Entry 5T3X (X-ray diffraction, 3.90 A resolution); this record covers chains D and E of the 6 polymer chains in the assembly.

[Chain D]
Name: IOMA Heavy Chain
From: Homo sapiens
Chain sequence (232 residues; each row starts with the number of its first residue; a row labelled like 82A-82C holds insertion residues (82A, then the next letters in order)):
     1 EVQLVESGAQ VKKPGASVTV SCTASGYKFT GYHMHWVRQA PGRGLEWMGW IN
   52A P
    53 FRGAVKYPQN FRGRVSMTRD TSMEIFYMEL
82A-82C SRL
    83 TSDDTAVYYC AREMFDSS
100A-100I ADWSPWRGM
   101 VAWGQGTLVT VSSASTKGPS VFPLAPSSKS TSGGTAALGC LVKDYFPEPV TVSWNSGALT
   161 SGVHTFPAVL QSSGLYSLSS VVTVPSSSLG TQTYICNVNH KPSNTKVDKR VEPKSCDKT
Unresolved in the structure: 217-219
Disulfides: Cys22-Cys92

[Chain E]
Name: IOMA Light Chain
From: Homo sapiens
Chain sequence (214 residues; row label = number of the first residue in the row; note: 2 numbers in that range are skipped by the numbering (no residue carries them; nothing is unmodelled there); a row labelled like 27A-27C holds insertion residues (27A, then the next letters in order)):
     1 QSALTQPAS
    11 VSGSPGQSIT ISCAGSS
27A-27C RDV
    28 GGFDLVSWYQ QHPGKAPKLI IYEVNKRPSG ISSRFSASKS GNTASLTISG LQEEDEAHYY
    88 CYSYADG
    96 VAFGGGTKLT VLGQPKAAPS VTLFPPSSEE LQANKATLVC LISDFYPGAV TVAWKADSSP
   156 VKAGVETTTP SKQSNNKYAA SSYLSLTPEQ WKSHRSYSCQ VTHEGSTVEK TVAPTECS
Unresolved in the structure: 1, 211-213
Disulfides: Cys23-Cys88, Cys135-Cys194

[Chain D / chain E interface]
Contacting residue pairs - 71 pairs, chain D then chain E:
  Gln39(D) - Gln38(E)  hydrogen bond
  Gln39(D) - Tyr87(E)  hydrogen bond
  Arg43(D) - Tyr87(E)  hydrogen bond (backbone-side chain)
  Gly44(D) - Tyr87(E)
  Leu45(D) - Pro44(E)  hydrophobic
  Leu45(D) - Phe98(E)
  Trp47(D) - Val96(E)  hydrophobic
  Trp47(D) - Phe98(E)  hydrophobic
  Tyr91(D) - Lys42(E)
  Tyr91(D) - Ala43(E)  hydrophobic
  Tyr91(D) - Pro44(E)
  Met96(D) - Tyr49(E)
  Trp100F(D) - Tyr89(E)
  Trp100F(D) - Tyr91(E)
  Trp100F(D) - Val96(E)  hydrophobic
  Arg100G(D) - Tyr36(E)  hydrogen bond (backbone-side chain)
  Arg100G(D) - Tyr49(E)
  Arg100G(D) - Glu50(E)  salt bridge
  Arg100G(D) - Tyr89(E)
  Met100I(D) - Tyr36(E)
  Met100I(D) - Leu46(E)
  Val101(D) - Leu46(E)  hydrophobic
  Trp103(D) - Ala43(E)  hydrophobic
  Trp103(D) - Pro44(E)  hydrogen bond (side chain-backbone)
  Gly104(D) - Ala43(E)
  Lys117(D) - Lys130(E)
  Ser120(D) - Ala128(E)
  Ser120(D) - Lys130(E)  hydrogen bond
  Val121(D) - Glu124(E)
  Phe122(D) - Ser122(E)
  Phe122(D) - Glu125(E)
  Phe122(D) - Thr132(E)
  Pro123(D) - Ser122(E)
  Leu124(D) - Phe119(E)  hydrophobic
  Ala125(D) - Phe119(E)
  Pro126(D) - Phe119(E)  hydrophobic
  Ser130(D) - Thr117(E)
  Ala137(D) - Phe119(E)
  Leu141(D) - Thr132(E)
  Leu141(D) - Val134(E)  hydrophobic
  Leu141(D) - Tyr178(E)  hydrophobic
  Lys143(D) - Glu125(E)
  Lys143(D) - Thr132(E)
  Lys143(D) - Ser180(E)  hydrogen bond
  Asp144(D) - Glu125(E)
  Asp144(D) - Lys130(E)  salt bridge
  His164(D) - Ser138(E)
  His164(D) - Gln168(E)  hydrogen bond
  His164(D) - Ala174(E)
  Phe166(D) - Leu136(E)  hydrophobic
  Phe166(D) - Thr163(E)
  Phe166(D) - Ala174(E)  hydrophobic
  Phe166(D) - Ala175(E)
  Phe166(D) - Ser176(E)
  Phe166(D) - Tyr178(E)
  Pro167(D) - Thr163(E)
  Pro167(D) - Thr164(E)
  Val169(D) - Glu161(E)
  Val169(D) - Thr162(E)
  Val169(D) - Thr163(E)
  Leu170(D) - Glu161(E)
  Gln171(D) - Glu161(E)  hydrogen bond (backbone-side chain)
  Gln171(D) - Ser180(E)
  Ser177(D) - Glu161(E)
  Ser177(D) - Tyr178(E)
  Leu178(D) - Tyr178(E)
  Ser179(D) - Val134(E)
  Ser179(D) - Tyr178(E)  hydrogen bond (backbone-side chain)
  Val181(D) - Leu136(E)  hydrophobic
  Lys209(D) - Glu124(E)  salt bridge
  Lys214(D) - Thr210(E)  hydrogen bond (side chain-backbone)
Other interface residues (no listed pair), chain D (44 interface residues in all): Glu46, Phe97, Ser127, Leu138, Val163, Val207
Other interface residues (no listed pair), chain E (41 interface residues in all): Leu32, Asp93, Gly94, Gly100, Pro120, Asp139

[In short]
44 residues of chain D and 41 residues of chain E are in contact; the contacts include 11 hydrogen bonds and 3
salt bridges. Polar pairs include Arg100G(D)-Glu50(E), Asp144(D)-Lys130(E) and Lys209(D)-Glu124(E).
Here chain D is IOMA Heavy Chain and chain E is IOMA Light Chain, both from Homo sapiens. Entry 5T3X (3.9
Angstrom Crystal Structure of a Fully and Natively Glycosylated BG505 SOSIP.664 HIV-1 Env Trimer in ...) was
determined by X-ray diffraction (same publication as 5T3Z).
